Entry 5MQ0 (electron microscopy, 4.17 A resolution (low resolution: residue-level contacts below are approximate; hydrogen-bond / salt-bridge calls are withheld)); this record covers chains I and A of the 46 polymer chains in the assembly.

== Chain I ==
Molecule: Yeast UBC4 gene for ubiquitin-conjugating enzyme
Organism: Saccharomyces cerevisiae
Sequence (95 nucleotides; row label = number of the first residue in the row):
     1 GUAUGUCUAA AGUUAUGGCC ACGUUUCAAA UGCGUGCUUU UUUUUUAAAA CUUAUGCUCU
    61 UAUUUACUAA CAAAAUCAAC AUGCUAUUGA ACUAG
Disordered / not traced: 17-55, 74-95

== Chain A ==
Molecule: Pre-mRNA-splicing factor 8
Organism: Saccharomyces cerevisiae
UniProtKB: P33334 (PRP8_YEAST); numbering as in UniProt (aligned over 1-2413)
Chain sequence (2413 residues; row label = number of the first residue in the row):
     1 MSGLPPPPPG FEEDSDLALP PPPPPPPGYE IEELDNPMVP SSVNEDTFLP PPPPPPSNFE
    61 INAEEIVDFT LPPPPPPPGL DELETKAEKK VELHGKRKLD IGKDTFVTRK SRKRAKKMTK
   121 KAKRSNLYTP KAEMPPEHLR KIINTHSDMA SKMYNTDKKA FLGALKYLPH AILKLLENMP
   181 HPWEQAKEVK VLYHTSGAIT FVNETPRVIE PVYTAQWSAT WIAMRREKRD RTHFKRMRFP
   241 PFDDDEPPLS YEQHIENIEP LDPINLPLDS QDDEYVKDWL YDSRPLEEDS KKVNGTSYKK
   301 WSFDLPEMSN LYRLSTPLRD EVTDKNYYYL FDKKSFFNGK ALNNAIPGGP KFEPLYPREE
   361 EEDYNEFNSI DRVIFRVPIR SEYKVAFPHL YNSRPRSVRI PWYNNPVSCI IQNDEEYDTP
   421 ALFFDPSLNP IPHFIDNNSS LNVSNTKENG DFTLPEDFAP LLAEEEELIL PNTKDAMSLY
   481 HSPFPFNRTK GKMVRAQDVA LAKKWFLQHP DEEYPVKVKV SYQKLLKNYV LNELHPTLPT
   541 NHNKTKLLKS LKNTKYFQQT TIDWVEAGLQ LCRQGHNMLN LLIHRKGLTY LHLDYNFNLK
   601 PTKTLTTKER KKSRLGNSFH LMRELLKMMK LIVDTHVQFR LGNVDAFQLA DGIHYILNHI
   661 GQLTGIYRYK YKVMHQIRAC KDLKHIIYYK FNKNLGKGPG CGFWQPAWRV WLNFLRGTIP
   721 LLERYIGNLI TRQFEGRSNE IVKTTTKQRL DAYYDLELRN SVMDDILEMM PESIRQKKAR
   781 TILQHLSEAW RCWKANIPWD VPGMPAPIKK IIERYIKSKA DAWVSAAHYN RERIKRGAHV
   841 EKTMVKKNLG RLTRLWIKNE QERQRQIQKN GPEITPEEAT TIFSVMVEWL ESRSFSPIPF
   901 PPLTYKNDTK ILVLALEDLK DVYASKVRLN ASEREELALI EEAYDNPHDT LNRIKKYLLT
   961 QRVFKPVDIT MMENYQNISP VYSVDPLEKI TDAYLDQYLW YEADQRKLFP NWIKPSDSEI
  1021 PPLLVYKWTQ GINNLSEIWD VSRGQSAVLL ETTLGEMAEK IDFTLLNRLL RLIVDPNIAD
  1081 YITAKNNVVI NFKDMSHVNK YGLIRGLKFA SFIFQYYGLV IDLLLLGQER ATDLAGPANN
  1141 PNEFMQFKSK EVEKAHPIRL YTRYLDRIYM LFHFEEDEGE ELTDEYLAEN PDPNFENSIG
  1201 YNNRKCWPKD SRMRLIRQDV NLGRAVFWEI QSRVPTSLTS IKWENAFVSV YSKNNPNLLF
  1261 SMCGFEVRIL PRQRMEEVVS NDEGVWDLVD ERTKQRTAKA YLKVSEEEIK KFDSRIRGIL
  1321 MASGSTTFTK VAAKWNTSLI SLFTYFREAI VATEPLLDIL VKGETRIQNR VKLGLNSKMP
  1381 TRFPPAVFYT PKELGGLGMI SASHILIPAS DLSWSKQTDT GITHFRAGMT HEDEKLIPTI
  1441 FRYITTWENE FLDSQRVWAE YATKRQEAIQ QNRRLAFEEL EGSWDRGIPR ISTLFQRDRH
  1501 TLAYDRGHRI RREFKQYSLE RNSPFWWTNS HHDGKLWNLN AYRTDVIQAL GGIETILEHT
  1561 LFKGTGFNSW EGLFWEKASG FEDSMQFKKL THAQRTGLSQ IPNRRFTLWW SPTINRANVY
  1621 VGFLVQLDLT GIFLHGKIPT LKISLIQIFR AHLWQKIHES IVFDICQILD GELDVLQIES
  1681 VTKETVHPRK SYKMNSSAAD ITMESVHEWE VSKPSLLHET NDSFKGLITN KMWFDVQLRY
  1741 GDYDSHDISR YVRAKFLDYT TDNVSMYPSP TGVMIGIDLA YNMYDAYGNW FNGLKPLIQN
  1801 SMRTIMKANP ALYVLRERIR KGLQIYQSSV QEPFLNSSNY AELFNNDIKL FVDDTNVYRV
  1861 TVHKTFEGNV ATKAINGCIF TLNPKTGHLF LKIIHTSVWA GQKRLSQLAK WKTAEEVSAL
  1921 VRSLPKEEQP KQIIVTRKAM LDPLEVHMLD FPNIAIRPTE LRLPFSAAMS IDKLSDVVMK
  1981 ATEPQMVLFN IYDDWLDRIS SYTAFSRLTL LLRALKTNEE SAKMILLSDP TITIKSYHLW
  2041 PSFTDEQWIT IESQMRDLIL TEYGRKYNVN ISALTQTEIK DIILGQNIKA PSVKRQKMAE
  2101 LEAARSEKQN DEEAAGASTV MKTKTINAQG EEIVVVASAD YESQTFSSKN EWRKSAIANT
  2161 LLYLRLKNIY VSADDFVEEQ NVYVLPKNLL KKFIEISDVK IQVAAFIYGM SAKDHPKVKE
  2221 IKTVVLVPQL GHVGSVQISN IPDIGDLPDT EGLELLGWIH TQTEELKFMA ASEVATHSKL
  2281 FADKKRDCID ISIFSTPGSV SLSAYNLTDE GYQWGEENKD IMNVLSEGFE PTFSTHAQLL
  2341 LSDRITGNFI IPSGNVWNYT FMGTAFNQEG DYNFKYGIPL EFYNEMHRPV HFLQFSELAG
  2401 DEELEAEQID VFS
Disordered / not traced: 1-126, 358-366, 429-455, 1576-1599, 2101-2413
Residues lining bound ligands: inositol hexakisphosphate (IHP): Arg236, Lys517, Tyr655, His659, Lys681, Lys684, His685, Tyr688, Tyr689, Asn692, Lys697, Gly698, Asn1618
Curated features (UniProtKB/Swiss-Prot):
  - region: Met1585 to Leu1598 (Important for branch point selection)
From the paper describing this entry:
  - mutagenesis - R1753A: decreased catalytic activity on exon ligation (citing earlier work)

== Interface between chain I and chain A ==
Residue-residue contacts (20; chain I residue first):
  G1(I) - Lys1903(A)
  G1(I) - Arg1904(A)
  G1(I) - Leu1905(A)
  U2(I) - Thr607(A)
  U2(I) - Lys1903(A)
  A3(I) - Thr607(A)
  A3(I) - Lys611(A)
  U4(I) - Thr607(A)
  U4(I) - Lys608(A)
  U4(I) - Lys611(A)
  U68(I) - Asn1869(A)
  U68(I) - Val1870(A)
  A69(I) - Val1870(A)
  A69(I) - Thr1872(A)
  C71(I) - Tyr1858(A)
  C71(I) - Thr1872(A)
  C71(I) - Ser1906(A)
  A72(I) - Ser1906(A)
  A72(I) - Arg1937(A)
  A73(I) - Arg1937(A)
Also at the interface, not in a pair above, chain I (10 interface residues in all): A70
Also at the interface, not in a pair above, chain A (13 interface residues in all): Val1860

== Overview ==
Chain I and chain A form an interface of 10 and 13 residues respectively. Chain A binds inositol
hexakisphosphate. From the paper: R1753A of chain A reduces catalytic activity on exon ligation.
Chain I is Yeast UBC4 gene for ubiquitin-conjugating enzyme and chain A is Pre-mRNA-splicing factor 8, both
from Saccharomyces cerevisiae; the structure, Structure of a spliceosome remodeled for exon ligation, was
determined by electron microscopy together with 5MPS from the same study.
